1K90 - chains B and E of the 6 polymer chains in the assembly; structure by X-ray diffraction, 2.75 A resolution.

# Chain B
Protein: Calmodulin-sensitive adenylate cyclase
Organism: Bacillus anthracis
Notes: EC 4.6.1.1
Reference sequence: P40136 (CYAA_BACAN); residues 291-800 here = UniProt positions 291-800
Chain sequence (510 residues; row label = number of the first residue in the row):
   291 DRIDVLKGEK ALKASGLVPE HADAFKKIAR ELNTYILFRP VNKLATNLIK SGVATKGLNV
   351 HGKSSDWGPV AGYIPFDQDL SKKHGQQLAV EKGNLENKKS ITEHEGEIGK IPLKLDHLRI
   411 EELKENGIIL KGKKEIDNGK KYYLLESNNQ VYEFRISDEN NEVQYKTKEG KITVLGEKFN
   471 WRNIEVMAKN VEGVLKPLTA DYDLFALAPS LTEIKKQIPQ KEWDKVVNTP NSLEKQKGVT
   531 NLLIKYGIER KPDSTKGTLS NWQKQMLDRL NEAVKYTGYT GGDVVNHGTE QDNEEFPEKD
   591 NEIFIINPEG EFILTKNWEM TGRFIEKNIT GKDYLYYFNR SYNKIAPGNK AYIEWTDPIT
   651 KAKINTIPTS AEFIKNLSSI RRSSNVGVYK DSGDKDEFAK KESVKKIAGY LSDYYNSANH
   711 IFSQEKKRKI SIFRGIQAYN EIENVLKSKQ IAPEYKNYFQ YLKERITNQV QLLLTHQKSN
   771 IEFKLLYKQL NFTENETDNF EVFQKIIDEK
Unresolved in the structure: 291-293, 522-523, 659-692, 769-772, 799-800
UniProt features mapped onto this chain:
  - active site: His-351 (Proton acceptor)
  - binding site (Mg(2+)): Asp-491, Asp-493, His-577
  - binding site (3',5'-cyclic AMP): Thr-548, His-577 to Thr-579
  - mutagenesis: Arg-329 (R329M: Great decrease in activity), Lys-346 (K346M/R: Loss of activity; K346Q: Loss of activity due to inability to bind the substrate), Lys-353 (K353M/R/A: Loss of activity), Glu-436 (E436Q: Decreases activity), Glu-443 (E443Q: Decreases activity), Asp-491 (D491N: Great decrease in activity), Asp-493 (D493N: Great decrease in activity), Leu-523 (L523A: Little effect on activation by calmodulin), Lys-525 (K525A: Great decrease in calmodulin binding), Gln-526 (Q526A: Little effect on activation by calmodulin), Val-529 (V529A: Little effect on activation by calmodulin), His-577 (H577N/D: Loss of function), 5 further mutagenesis entries in UniProt
Bound ions: ytterbium (III) ion: Asp-491, Asp-493, His-577 (together with 3'-deoxyadenosine-5'-triphosphate)
Ligand contacts: 3'-deoxyadenosine-5'-triphosphate (3AT): Arg-329, Asn-332, Lys-346, Leu-348, Val-350, His-351, Gly-352, Lys-353, Ser-354, Lys-372, Ala-490, Asp-491, Asp-493, Gly-547, Thr-548, His-577, Gly-578, Thr-579, Glu-580, Asp-582, Asn-583, Phe-586, Glu-588

# Chain E
Protein: Calmodulin
Organism: Homo sapiens
Reference sequence: P02593 (CALM_HUMAN); numbering as in UniProt (aligned over 5-148)
Chain sequence (148 residues; each row starts with the number of its first residue):
     1 ADQLTEEQIA EFKEAFSLFD KDGDGTITTK ELGTVMRSLG QNPTEAELQD MINEVDADGN
    61 GTIDFPEFLT MMARKMKDTD SEEEIREAFR VFDKDGNGYI SAAELRHVMT NLGEKLTDEE
   121 VDEMIREADI DGDGQVNYEE FVQMMTAK
Unresolved in the structure: 1-4, 148
Bound ions: Ca2+ site 1: Asp-93, Asp-95, Asn-97, Tyr-99, Glu-104; Ca2+ site 2: Asp-133, Gln-135, Glu-140

# How chain B and chain E interact
Contacting residue pairs (58; chain B residue first):
  Leu-501(B) / Leu-112(E)
  Thr-502(B) / Asn-111(E)
  Lys-505(B) / Leu-112(E)
  Lys-505(B) / Gly-113(E)
  Trp-513(B) / Leu-112(E)
  Trp-513(B) / Gly-113(E)
  Trp-513(B) / Glu-114(E)
  Val-517(B) / Glu-114(E)
  Lys-525(B) / Glu-114(E)  salt bridge
  Lys-525(B) / Leu-116(E)
  Gln-526(B) / Met-124(E)
  Gln-526(B) / Met-144(E)
  Lys-527(B) / Met-145(E)
  Val-529(B) / Met-109(E)  hydrophobic
  Thr-530(B) / Phe-92(E)
  Thr-530(B) / Met-145(E)
  Ile-534(B) / Glu-84(E)
  Ile-538(B) / Glu-84(E)
  Ile-538(B) / Glu-87(E)
  Arg-540(B) / Glu-87(E)  salt bridge
  Thr-620(B) / Lys-94(E)
  Gly-621(B) / Lys-94(E)
  Asp-623(B) / His-107(E)  salt bridge
  Asp-623(B) / Asn-111(E)  hydrogen bond
  Tyr-627(B) / Glu-87(E)
  Phe-628(B) / Arg-90(E)
  Arg-630(B) / Glu-83(E)  salt bridge
  Arg-630(B) / Glu-84(E)  salt bridge
  Arg-630(B) / Glu-87(E)  salt bridge
  Asp-647(B) / Arg-90(E)  salt bridge
  Pro-648(B) / Asp-93(E)
  Pro-648(B) / Gly-96(E)
  Ile-649(B) / Arg-86(E)
  Ile-649(B) / Phe-89(E)  hydrophobic
  Ile-649(B) / Tyr-138(E)  hydrophobic
  Ala-652(B) / Asn-97(E)
  Ala-652(B) / Tyr-99(E)  hydrophobic
  Asn-655(B) / Tyr-99(E)  hydrogen bond
  Asn-655(B) / Asn-137(E)
  Asn-655(B) / Glu-139(E)
  Thr-656(B) / Glu-139(E)
  Ile-657(B) / Glu-139(E)
  Pro-658(B) / Ser-38(E)
  Ile-697(B) / Leu-18(E)
  Tyr-704(B) / Asp-131(E)  hydrogen bond
  Tyr-705(B) / Asn-137(E)
  Tyr-705(B) / Glu-139(E)
  Asn-706(B) / Ile-130(E)
  Asn-709(B) / Ile-130(E)
  His-710(B) / Glu-127(E)
  Gln-714(B) / Arg-126(E)
  Lys-717(B) / Arg-126(E)  hydrogen bond (side chain-backbone)
  Lys-717(B) / Asp-129(E)  hydrogen bond (side chain-backbone)
  Lys-717(B) / Ile-130(E)
  Lys-717(B) / Gly-132(E)
  Arg-718(B) / Asp-131(E)
  Gln-759(B) / Asp-131(E)
  Leu-763(B) / Asp-131(E)
Interface residues without a listed pair, chain B (52 interface residues in all): Asn-521, Asn-531, Leu-533, Glu-539, Leu-625, Tyr-626, Lys-651, Lys-653, Ile-654, Ala-698, Ser-707, Ser-721, Leu-762, His-766
Interface residues without a listed pair, chain E (44 interface residues in all): Phe-19, Ile-85, Ala-88, Val-91, Gly-98, Val-108, Glu-120, Asp-133, Glu-140, Phe-141, Gln-143

# In short
The interface between chain B and chain E involves 52 residues on one side and 44 on the other, with 5
hydrogen bonds and 7 salt bridges. Polar contacts include Lys-525(B)/Glu-114(E), Arg-540(B)/Glu-87(E) and
Asp-623(B)/His-107(E). Bound to chain B: 3'-deoxyadenosine-5'-triphosphate.
Here chain B is Calmodulin-sensitive adenylate cyclase (Bacillus anthracis) and chain E is Calmodulin (Homo
sapiens). Entry 1K90 (Crystal structure of the adenylyl cyclase domain of anthrax edema factor (EF) in complex
with calmodulin ...) was determined by X-ray diffraction together with 1K8T and 1K93 from the same study.
